8I7R - chains C1 and C2 of the 450 polymer chains in the assembly; structure by electron microscopy, 6.50 A resolution (low resolution: residue-level contacts below are approximate; hydrogen-bond / salt-bridge calls are withheld).

[Chain C1 (and C2)]
Name: Tektin-3
Source organism: Mus musculus
Notes: chain C2 of this document is another copy of the same molecule, construct and numbering; everything in this record applies to it too
Reference sequence: Q6X6Z7 (TEKT3_MOUSE); residues 1-490 here = UniProt positions 1-490
Chain sequence (490 residues; each row starts with the number of its first residue):
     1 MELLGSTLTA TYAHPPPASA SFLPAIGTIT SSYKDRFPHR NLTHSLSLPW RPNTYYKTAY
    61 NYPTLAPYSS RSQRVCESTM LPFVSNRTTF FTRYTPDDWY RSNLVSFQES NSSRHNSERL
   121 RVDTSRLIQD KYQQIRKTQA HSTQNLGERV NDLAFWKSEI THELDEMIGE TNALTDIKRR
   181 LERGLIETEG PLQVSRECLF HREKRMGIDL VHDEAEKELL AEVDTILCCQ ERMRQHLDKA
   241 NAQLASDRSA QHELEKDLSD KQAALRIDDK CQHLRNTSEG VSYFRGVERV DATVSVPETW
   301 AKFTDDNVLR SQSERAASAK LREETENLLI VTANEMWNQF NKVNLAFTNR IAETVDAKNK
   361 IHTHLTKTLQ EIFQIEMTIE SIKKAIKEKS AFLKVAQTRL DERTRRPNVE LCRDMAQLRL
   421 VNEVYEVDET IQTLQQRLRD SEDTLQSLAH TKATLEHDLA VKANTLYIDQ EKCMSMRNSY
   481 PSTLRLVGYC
Disordered / not traced: 1-92, 155-262, 299-490 (chain C2: 1-92, 481-490)
UniProt features mapped onto this chain:
  - glycosylation: Thr-7 (O-linked (GalNAc...) threonine), Thr-9 (O-linked (GalNAc...) threonine), Thr-11 (O-linked (GalNAc...) threonine), Asn-41 (N-linked (GlcNAc...) asparagine), Asn-86 (N-linked (GlcNAc...) asparagine), Asn-111 (N-linked (GlcNAc...) asparagine), Asn-276 (N-linked (GlcNAc...) asparagine)

[Chain C1 / chain C2 interface]
Contacting residue pairs - 74 pairs, chain C1 then chain C2:
  Arg-93(C1) with Leu-210(C2); Val-211(C2); His-212(C2)
  Tyr-94(C1) with Val-211(C2); His-212(C2)
  Trp-99(C1) with Arg-350(C2)
  Phe-107(C1) with Lys-360(C2); Ile-361(C2); His-364(C2)
  Glu-109(C1) with Thr-451(C2)
  Asn-111(C1) with His-364(C2)
  Ser-113(C1) with Ser-447(C2); Leu-448(C2)
  Arg-114(C1) with Lys-367(C2)
  Ser-117(C1) with Glu-371(C2); Ile-375(C2)
  Glu-118(C1) with Glu-371(C2)
  Leu-120(C1) with Arg-437(C2); Thr-444(C2)
  Arg-121(C1) with Glu-371(C2); Gln-374(C2); Ile-375(C2); Thr-378(C2)
  Asp-123(C1) with Arg-437(C2)
  Thr-124(C1) with Ile-382(C2)
  Leu-127(C1) with Arg-437(C2)
  Lys-131(C1) with Ala-385(C2); Lys-389(C2); Phe-392(C2)
  Ile-135(C1) with Phe-392(C2)
  Arg-136(C1) with Phe-392(C2)
  Thr-138(C1) with Glu-423(C2)
  Ser-142(C1) with Arg-419(C2)
  Asn-145(C1) with Met-415(C2); Arg-419(C2)
  Leu-146(C1) with Arg-399(C2)
  Arg-149(C1) with Arg-403(C2); Cys-412(C2); Asp-414(C2)
  Ala-264(C1) with Glu-410(C2)
  Ile-267(C1) with Glu-402(C2)
  Lys-270(C1) with Glu-402(C2)
  Cys-271(C1) with Arg-399(C2); Glu-402(C2)
  Leu-274(C1) with Arg-399(C2)
  Asn-276(C1) with Val-395(C2)
  Val-281(C1) with Lys-394(C2); Val-395(C2); Thr-398(C2)
  Ser-282(C1) with Lys-394(C2); Thr-398(C2)
  Tyr-283(C1) with Lys-394(C2); Gln-397(C2)
  Phe-284(C1) with Gln-397(C2); Thr-398(C2); Asp-401(C2); Glu-402(C2)
  Arg-285(C1) with Gln-397(C2)
  Val-287(C1) with Leu-400(C2); Asp-401(C2)
  Glu-288(C1) with Val-421(C2)
  Arg-289(C1) with Val-421(C2); Tyr-425(C2)
  Ala-292(C1) with Leu-411(C2)
  Thr-293(C1) with Arg-406(C2); Leu-411(C2); Cys-412(C2); Arg-413(C2)
  Val-294(C1) with Arg-413(C2)
  Ser-295(C1) with Cys-412(C2); Arg-413(C2)
  Val-296(C1) with Arg-413(C2)
  Pro-297(C1) with Cys-412(C2); Arg-413(C2)
Interface residues without a listed pair, chain C1 (52 interface residues in all): Thr-95, Ser-110, Asn-116, Ile-128, Gln-134, His-141, Ala-263, Thr-277, Gly-280
Interface residues without a listed pair, chain C2 (49 interface residues in all): Ile-208, Ala-357, Thr-368, Thr-404, Glu-426, Leu-434, Asp-440, Ser-441

[Summary]
52 residues of chain C1 face 49 of chain C2 across their interface.
Chain C1 and chain C2 are both Tektin-3 (Mus musculus); the structure, In situ structure of axonemal doublet
microtubules in mouse sperm with 48-nm repeat, was determined by electron microscopy, deposited together with
8I7O.
